8FTD - chains I and Z of the 10 polymer chains in the assembly; structure by electron microscopy, 2.76 A resolution.

== Chain I ==
Protein: DNA-directed RNA polymerase subunit beta
Organism: Escherichia coli
Notes: EC 2.7.7.6
Reference sequence: P0A8V2 (RPOB_ECOLI); residue numbers follow UniProt; this construct covers 1-1342
Chain sequence (1342 residues; row label = number of the first residue in the row):
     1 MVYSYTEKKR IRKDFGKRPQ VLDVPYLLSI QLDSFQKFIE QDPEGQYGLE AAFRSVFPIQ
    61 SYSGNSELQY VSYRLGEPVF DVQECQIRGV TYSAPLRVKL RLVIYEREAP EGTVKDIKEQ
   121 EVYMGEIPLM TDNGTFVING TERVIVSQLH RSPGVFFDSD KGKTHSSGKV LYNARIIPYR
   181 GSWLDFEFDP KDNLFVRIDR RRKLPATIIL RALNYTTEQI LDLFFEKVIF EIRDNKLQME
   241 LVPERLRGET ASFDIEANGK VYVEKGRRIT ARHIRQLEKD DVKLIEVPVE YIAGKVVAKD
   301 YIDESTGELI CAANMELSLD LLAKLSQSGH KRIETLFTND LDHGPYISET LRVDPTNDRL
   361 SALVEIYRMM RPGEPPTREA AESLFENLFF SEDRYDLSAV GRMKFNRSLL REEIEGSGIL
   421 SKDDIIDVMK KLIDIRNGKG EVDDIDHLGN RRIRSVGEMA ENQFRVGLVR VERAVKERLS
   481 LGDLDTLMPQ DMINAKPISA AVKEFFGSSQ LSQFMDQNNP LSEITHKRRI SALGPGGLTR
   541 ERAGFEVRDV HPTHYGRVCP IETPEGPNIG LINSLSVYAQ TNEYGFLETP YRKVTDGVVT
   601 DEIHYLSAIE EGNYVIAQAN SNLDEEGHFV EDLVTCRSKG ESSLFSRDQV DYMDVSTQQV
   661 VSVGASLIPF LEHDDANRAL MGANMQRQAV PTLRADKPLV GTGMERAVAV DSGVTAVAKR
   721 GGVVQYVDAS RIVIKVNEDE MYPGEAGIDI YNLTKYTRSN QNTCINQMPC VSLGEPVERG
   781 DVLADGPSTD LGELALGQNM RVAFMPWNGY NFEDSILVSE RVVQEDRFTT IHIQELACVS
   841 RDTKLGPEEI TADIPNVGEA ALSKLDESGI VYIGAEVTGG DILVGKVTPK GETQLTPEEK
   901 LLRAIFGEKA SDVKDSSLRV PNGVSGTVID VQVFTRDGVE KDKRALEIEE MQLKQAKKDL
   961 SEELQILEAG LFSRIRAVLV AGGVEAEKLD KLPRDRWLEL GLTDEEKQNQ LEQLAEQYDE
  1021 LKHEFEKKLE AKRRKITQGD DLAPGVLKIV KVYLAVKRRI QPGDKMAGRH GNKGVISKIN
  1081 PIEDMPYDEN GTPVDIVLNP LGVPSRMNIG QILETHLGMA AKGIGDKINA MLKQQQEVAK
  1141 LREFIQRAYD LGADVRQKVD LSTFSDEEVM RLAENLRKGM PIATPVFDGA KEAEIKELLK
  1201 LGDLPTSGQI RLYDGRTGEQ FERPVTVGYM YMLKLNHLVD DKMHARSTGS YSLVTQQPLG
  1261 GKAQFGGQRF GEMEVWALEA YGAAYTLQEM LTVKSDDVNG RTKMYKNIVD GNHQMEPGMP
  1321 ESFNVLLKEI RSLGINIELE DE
Unresolved in the structure: 1
UniProt features mapped onto this chain:
  - modified residue (N6-acetyllysine): Lys-1022, Lys-1200
  - mutagenesis: Ile-561 (I561S: Resistant to antibiotics salinamide A and B), Ile-569 (I569S: Resistant to antibiotics salinamide A and B), Ala-665 (A665E: Resistant to antibiotics salinamide A and B), Asp-675 (D675A/G: Resistant to antibiotics salinamide A and B), Asn-677 (N677H/K: Resistant to antibiotics salinamide A and B), Leu-680 (L680M: Resistant to antibiotics salinamide A and B), Glu-813 (E813K: Disrupts the enzyme's active center)

== Chain Z ==
Protein: Cell division activator CedA
Organism: Escherichia coli
Reference sequence: C3T7J2 (C3T7J2_ECOLX); residues 1-80 here correspond to UniProt positions 8-87 (UniProt number = residue number + 7)
Chain sequence (80 residues; numbered 1 to 80; the number before each row is that of its first residue):
     1 MKKPLRQQNR QIISYVPRTE PAPPEHAIKM DSFRDVWMLR GKYVAFVLMG ESFLRSPAFT
    61 VPESAQRWAN QIRQEGEVTE
Unresolved in the structure: 1-4, 78-80

== How chain I and chain Z interact ==
Pairs across the interface (32; chain I residue first):
  Ile-232(I) / Glu-51(Z)
  Arg-233(I) / Glu-51(Z)  salt bridge
  Asp-234(I) / Glu-51(Z)
  Lys-236(I) / Leu-48(Z)
  Lys-236(I) / Gly-50(Z)
  Lys-236(I) / Glu-51(Z)
  Glu-316(I) / Pro-23(Z)
  Ser-318(I) / Pro-24(Z)
  Ser-318(I) / His-26(Z)
  Leu-319(I) / His-26(Z)
  Leu-319(I) / Trp-37(Z)  hydrophobic
  Asp-320(I) / His-26(Z)  salt bridge
  Ala-323(I) / Phe-53(Z)  hydrophobic
  Ser-326(I) / Ser-52(Z)  hydrogen bond (backbone-side chain)
  Ser-326(I) / Phe-53(Z)
  Gln-327(I) / Phe-53(Z)
  Leu-351(I) / Arg-18(Z)  hydrogen bond (backbone-side chain)
  Arg-352(I) / Arg-18(Z)
  Arg-352(I) / Glu-20(Z)  salt bridge
  Asp-354(I) / Arg-18(Z)  hydrogen bond (backbone-side chain)
  Pro-355(I) / Pro-17(Z)
  Pro-355(I) / Arg-18(Z)  hydrogen bond (backbone-backbone)
  Asn-357(I) / Val-16(Z)  hydrogen bond (side chain-backbone)
  Asn-357(I) / Arg-18(Z)
  Ser-361(I) / Tyr-15(Z)
  Glu-365(I) / Tyr-15(Z)  hydrogen bond
  Arg-368(I) / Ser-14(Z)
  Arg-368(I) / Tyr-15(Z)
  Pro-376(I) / Ile-12(Z)
  Pro-376(I) / Ile-13(Z)
  Thr-377(I) / Gln-11(Z)
  Arg-378(I) / Ile-13(Z)
Interface residues without a listed pair, chain I (31 interface residues in all): Val-289, Glu-290, Asn-314, Leu-322, Thr-356, Leu-360, Val-364, Pro-375, Glu-379
Interface residues without a listed pair, chain Z (21 interface residues in all): Arg-10, Leu-39, Phe-46
The authors on this interface:
  - interface residues, chain Z: Ala-27(Z)

== In short ==
Chain I and chain Z form an interface of 31 and 21 residues respectively, with 6 hydrogen bonds and 3 salt
bridges. Polar pairs include Arg-233(I)/Glu-51(Z), Asp-320(I)/His-26(Z) and Arg-352(I)/Glu-20(Z). UniProt
lists 7 mutagenesis sites on chain I. The paper reports the interface residue Ala-27(Z).
Chain I is DNA-directed RNA polymerase subunit beta and chain Z is Cell division activator CedA, both from
Escherichia coli; the structure, Structure of Escherichia coli CedA in complex with transcription initiation
complex, was determined by electron microscopy.
